Entry 4AUB (X-ray diffraction, 2.05 A resolution); this record covers chains A and E of the 8 polymer chains in the assembly.

[Chain A (and E)]
Name: Aldo-keto reductase AKR14A1
From: Escherichia coli K-12
Notes: chain E of this document is another copy of the same molecule, construct and numbering; everything in this record applies to it too
UniProt: Q46851 (YGHZ_ECOLI); numbering as in UniProt (aligned over 1-346)
Chain sequence (366 residues; row label = number of the first residue in the row; numbers below 1 keep their minus sign (Met-19 is residue -19)):
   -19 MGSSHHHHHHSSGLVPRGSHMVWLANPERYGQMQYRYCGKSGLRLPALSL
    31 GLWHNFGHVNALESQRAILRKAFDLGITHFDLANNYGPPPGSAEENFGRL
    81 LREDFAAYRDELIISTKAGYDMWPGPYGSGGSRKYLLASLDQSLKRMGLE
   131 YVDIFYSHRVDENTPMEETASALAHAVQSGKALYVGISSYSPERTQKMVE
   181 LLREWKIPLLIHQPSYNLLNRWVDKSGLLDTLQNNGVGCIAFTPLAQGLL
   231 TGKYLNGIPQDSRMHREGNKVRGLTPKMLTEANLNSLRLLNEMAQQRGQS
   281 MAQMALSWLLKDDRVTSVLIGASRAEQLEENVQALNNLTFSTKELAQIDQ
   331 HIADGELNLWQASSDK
Not modelled in the structure: -19 to 1, 234-258, 339-346 (chain E: -19 to 1, 234-268, 321-333)
Sequence notes: expression tag (-19 to 0)
Swiss-Prot annotation at these positions:
  - binding site (NADP(+)): Trp33, Asp61, Tyr66, Ser168, Gln193, Thr223, Leu225, Gln227, Lys233, Ser303, Gln307, Asn311
  - site (Important for catalysis): Asp61, Tyr66, Lys97, His138
Ligand contacts:
  - citrate anion (FLC): Trp33, Asn65, Tyr66, Tyr100, His138
  - NADP (NAP; NADP nicotinamide-adenine-dinucleotide phosphate): Gly31, Leu32, Trp33, His34, Asn35, Asp61, Tyr66, Lys97, Tyr100, His138, Ser168, Ser169, Gln193, Phe222, Thr223, Pro224, Leu225, Ala226, Gln227, Gly228, Thr231, Lys233, Ala282, Leu299, Ile300, Gly301, Ala302, Ser303, Gln307, Glu310, Asn311

[How chain A and chain E interact]
Contacting residue pairs - 9 pairs, chain A then chain E:
  Val2(A) - Val2(E)  hydrophobic
  Val2(A) - Trp3(E)
  Val2(A) - Leu4(E)  hydrophobic
  Val2(A) - Ala87(E)  hydrophobic
  Val2(A) - Tyr88(E)
  Leu4(A) - Val2(E)  hydrophobic
  Leu4(A) - Leu4(E)  hydrophobic
  Ala87(A) - Val2(E)  hydrophobic
  Tyr88(A) - Val2(E)
Also at the interface, not in a pair above, chain A (5 interface residues in all): Trp3

[In short]
The chain A/chain E interface involves 5 residues from each chain. Chain A binds NADP and citrate anion.
UniProt lists 12 NADP+-binding residues on chain A.
Both chains are Aldo-keto reductase AKR14A1 (Escherichia coli K-12). Entry 4AUB (the complex Structure of the
bacterial aldo-keto reductase AKR14A1 with NADP and citrate) was determined by X-ray diffraction (same
publication as 4AST).
